Entry 8U08 (X-ray diffraction, 1.98 A resolution); this record covers chains H and L of the 3 polymer chains in the assembly.

== Chain H ==
Protein: 10E8-IGL1 heavy chain
Organism: Homo sapiens
Amino-acid sequence (234 residues; row label = number of the first residue in the row):
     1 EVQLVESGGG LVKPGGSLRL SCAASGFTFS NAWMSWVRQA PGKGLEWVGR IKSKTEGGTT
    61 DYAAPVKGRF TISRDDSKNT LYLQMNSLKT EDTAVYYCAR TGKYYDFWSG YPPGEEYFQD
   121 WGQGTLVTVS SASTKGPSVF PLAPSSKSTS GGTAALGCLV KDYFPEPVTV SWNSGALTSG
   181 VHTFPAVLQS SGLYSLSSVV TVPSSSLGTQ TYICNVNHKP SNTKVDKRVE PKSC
Cystine bridges: C22-C98, C158-C214

== Chain L ==
Protein: 10E8-IGL1 light chain
Organism: Homo sapiens
Amino-acid sequence (211 residues; each row starts with the number of its first residue):
     2 ELTQDPAVSV ALGQTVRITC QGDSLRSYYA SWYQQKPGQA PVLLIYGKNN RPSGVPDRFS
    62 GSSSGNTASL TITGAQAEDE ADYYCNSRDS SGNHLWVFGG GTKLTVLGQP KAAPSVTLFP
   122 PSSEELQANK ATLVCLISDF YPGAVTVAWK ADSSPVKAGV ETTTPSKQSN NKYAASSYLS
   182 LTPEQWKSHR SYSCQVTHEG STVEKTVAPT E
Cystine bridges: C21-C86, C136-C195

== Chain H / chain L interface ==
Pairs across the interface - 79 pairs, chain H then chain L:
  V37(H) - F99(L)  hydrophobic
  Q39(H) - Q36(L)  hydrogen bond
  Q39(H) - Y85(L)
  K43(H) - Y85(L)
  G44(H) - Y85(L)
  L45(H) - P42(L)  hydrophobic
  L45(H) - Y85(L)  hydrophobic
  L45(H) - F99(L)
  E46(H) - H95(L)  salt bridge
  E46(H) - F99(L)
  W47(H) - H95(L)
  W47(H) - L96(L)
  W47(H) - W97(L)
  W47(H) - F99(L)
  R50(H) - L96(L)
  D61(H) - L96(L)
  A63(H) - N94(L)
  A63(H) - H95(L)
  A64(H) - N94(L)  hydrogen bond (backbone-backbone)
  Y97(H) - Q36(L)
  Y97(H) - Q40(L)
  Y97(H) - P42(L)
  Y104(H) - G48(L)
  Y104(H) - K49(L)  hydrogen bond (side chain-backbone)
  Y104(H) - N51(L)
  S109(H) - Y30(L)  hydrogen bond
  Y111(H) - S28(L)
  Y111(H) - Y29(L)
  P113(H) - R89(L)
  G114(H) - Y29(L)
  G114(H) - R89(L)  hydrogen bond (backbone-side chain)
  G114(H) - W97(L)
  E115(H) - Y29(L)
  E115(H) - Y30(L)  hydrogen bond (side chain-backbone)
  E115(H) - W97(L)
  E116(H) - W97(L)  hydrogen bond
  Y117(H) - S32(L)
  Y117(H) - Y34(L)
  Y117(H) - L44(L)  hydrophobic
  Y117(H) - Y47(L)  hydrophobic
  F118(H) - Y34(L)  hydrogen bond (backbone-side chain)
  F118(H) - L44(L)
  F118(H) - N87(L)
  F118(H) - F99(L)  hydrophobic
  Q119(H) - L44(L)
  W121(H) - Y34(L)  hydrophobic
  W121(H) - P42(L)
  G122(H) - A41(L)
  F140(H) - S123(L)
  F140(H) - E125(L)
  F140(H) - E126(L)
  P141(H) - S123(L)
  P141(H) - E125(L)
  L142(H) - F120(L)
  A143(H) - F120(L)
  A155(H) - F120(L)
  L159(H) - V135(L)  hydrophobic
  L159(H) - Y179(L)  hydrophobic
  K161(H) - E126(L)  salt bridge
  K161(H) - K131(L)
  K161(H) - T133(L)
  H182(H) - Q169(L)
  H182(H) - A175(L)
  F184(H) - L137(L)  hydrophobic
  F184(H) - I138(L)
  F184(H) - A175(L)  hydrophobic
  F184(H) - A176(L)
  F184(H) - S177(L)
  P185(H) - T164(L)
  P185(H) - S167(L)
  V187(H) - E162(L)
  V187(H) - Y179(L)  hydrophobic
  L196(H) - Y179(L)
  S197(H) - V135(L)
  S197(H) - L137(L)
  S197(H) - Y179(L)  hydrogen bond
  V199(H) - L137(L)  hydrophobic
  K227(H) - E125(L)  salt bridge
  K232(H) - P121(L)
Interface residues without a listed pair, chain H (54 interface residues in all): P65, D106, P112, Q123, V139, K147, S148, L156, G157, A186, L188, Q189, S190, S195
Interface residues without a listed pair, chain L (42 interface residues in all): T118, E212

== In short ==
The interface between chain H and chain L involves 54 residues on one side and 42 on the other, with 9
hydrogen bonds and 3 salt bridges. Polar pairs include E46(H)-H95(L), K161(H)-E126(L) and K227(H)-E125(L).
Chain H is 10E8-IGL1 heavy chain and chain L is 10E8-IGL1 light chain, both from Homo sapiens; the structure,
Crystal structure of 10E8-GT11 scaffold in complex with a human 10E8 inferred germline (10E8-iGL1), was
determined by X-ray diffraction (same publication as 8TZN, 8U03, 8V2E and 8SX3).
